PDB entry 6TDA | electron microscopy, 15.00 A resolution (very low resolution: no residue pairs are listed; an interface is given only as per-side residue counts) | chains A and J of the 23 polymer chains in the assembly

Chain A:
Name: Histone H3.2
Source organism: Xenopus laevis
UniProt: P84233 (H32_XENLA); residues 1-135 here correspond to UniProt positions 2-136 (UniProt number = residue number + 1)
Sequence (135 residues; row label = number of the first residue in the row):
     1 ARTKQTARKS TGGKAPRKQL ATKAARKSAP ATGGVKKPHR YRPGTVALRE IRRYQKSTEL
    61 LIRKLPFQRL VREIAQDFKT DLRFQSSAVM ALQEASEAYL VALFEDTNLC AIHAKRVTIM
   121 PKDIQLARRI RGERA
Unresolved in the structure: 1-38, 135
Differences from the reference sequence: conflict Ala102 (Gly103 in P84233)
Curated features (UniProtKB/Swiss-Prot):
  - modified residue: Arg2 (Asymmetric dimethylarginine), Thr3 (Phosphothreonine), Lys4 (Allysine), Gln5 (5-glutamyl dopamine), Thr6 (Phosphothreonine), Arg8 (Citrulline), Lys9 (N6,N6,N6-trimethyllysine), Ser10 (ADP-ribosylserine), Thr11 (Phosphothreonine), Lys14 (N6-(2-hydroxyisobutyryl)lysine), Arg17 (Asymmetric dimethylarginine), Lys18 (N6-(2-hydroxyisobutyryl)lysine), Lys23 (N6-(2-hydroxyisobutyryl)lysine), Arg26 (Citrulline), Lys27 (N6,N6,N6-trimethyllysine), Ser28 (ADP-ribosylserine), Lys36 (N6,N6,N6-trimethyllysine), Lys37 (N6-methyllysine), Tyr41 (Phosphotyrosine), Lys56 (N6,N6,N6-trimethyllysine) and 8 more in UniProt
  - lipidation: Cys110 (S-palmitoyl cysteine)

Chain J:
Molecule: DNA-j
Sequence (237 nucleotides; each row starts with the number of its first residue; numbers below 1 keep their minus sign (DT-53 is residue -53)):
   -53 TCATTACCCA GCCCGCCTAG TTTTAAAGGC GAAAAAAACC GACGAAAAGA GTTAAATCGA
     7 TGTATATATC TGACACGTGC CTGGAGACTA GGGAGTAATC CCCTTGGCGG TTAAAACGCG
    67 GGGGACAGCG CGTACGTGCG TTTAAGCGGT GCTAGAGCTG TCTACGACCA ATTGAGCGGC
   127 CTCGGCACCG GGATTCTGAT GGAAACCCAT ACACAGGGAA GATATCCGGT CCGTAGG
Unresolved in the structure: -53 to 23

Interface between chain A and chain J:
At this resolution (15 A) residue pairs are not listed: 15 residues of chain A and 15 of chain J lie at the interface.

Summary:
The chain A/chain J interface involves 15 residues from each chain.
Chain A is Histone H3.2 (Xenopus laevis) and chain J is DNA-j; the structure, Structure of SWI/SNF chromatin
remodeler RSC bound to a nucleosome, was determined by electron microscopy.
